8FS4 - chains A and I of the 11 polymer chains in the assembly; structure by electron microscopy, 2.94 A resolution.

Chain A:
Molecule: Checkpoint protein RAD24
Organism: Saccharomyces cerevisiae
Reference sequence: P32641 (RAD24_YEAST); residues 1-544 here = UniProt positions 1-544
Amino-acid sequence (544 residues; row label = number of the first residue in the row):
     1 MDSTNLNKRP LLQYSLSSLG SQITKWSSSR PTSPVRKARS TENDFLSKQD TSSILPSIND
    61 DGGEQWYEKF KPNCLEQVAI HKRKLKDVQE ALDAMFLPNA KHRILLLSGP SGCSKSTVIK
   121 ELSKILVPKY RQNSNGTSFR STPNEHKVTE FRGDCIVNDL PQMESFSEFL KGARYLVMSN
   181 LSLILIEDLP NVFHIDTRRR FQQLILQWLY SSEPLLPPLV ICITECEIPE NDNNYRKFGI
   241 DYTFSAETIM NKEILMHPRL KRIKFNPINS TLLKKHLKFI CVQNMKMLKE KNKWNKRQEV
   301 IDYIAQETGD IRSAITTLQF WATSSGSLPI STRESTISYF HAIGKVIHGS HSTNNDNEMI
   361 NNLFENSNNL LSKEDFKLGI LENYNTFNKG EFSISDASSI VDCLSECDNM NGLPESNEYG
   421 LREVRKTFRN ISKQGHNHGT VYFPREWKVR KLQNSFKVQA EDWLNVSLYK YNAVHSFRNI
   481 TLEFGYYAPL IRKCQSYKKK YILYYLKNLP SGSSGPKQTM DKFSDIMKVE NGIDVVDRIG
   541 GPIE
Disordered / not traced: 1-63, 132-146, 154-162, 499-532
Metal / ion sites: Mg2+: Ser116 (together with ATP-gamma-S)
Small-molecule neighbours: ATP-gamma-S (AGS; phosphothiophosphoric acid-adenylate ester): Tyr67, Phe70, Lys71, Pro72, Gln77, Val78, Ala79, Ser111, Gly112, Cys113, Ser114, Lys115, Ser116, Thr117, Glu187, Thr224, His276, Ile311, Arg312, Ile315
UniProt features mapped onto this chain:
  - binding site (ATP): Gly109 to Ser116
  - mutagenesis: Lys115 (K115E: Reduces NTP-binding and hydrolysis. Shows DNA damage sensitivity; K115R: No effect on NTP-binding and hydrolysis. Resistant to DNA damage)

Chain I:
Molecule: Template strand
Sequence (50 nucleotides; numbered 1 to 50; the number before each row is that of its first residue):
     1 CGGTATAGGC GATACGAATC TTTTTTTTTT CCGTATAGCC GTAGCGAGCC
Disordered / not traced: 1-10, 24-28, 35-37, 43-50

Interface between chain A and chain I:
Residue-residue contacts (27):
  His81(A) with DG16(I), phosphate contact
  Arg83(A) with DA17(I), hydrogen bond to the sugar
  Lys84(A) with DA18(I), salt bridge to the phosphate
  Met163(A) with DG33(I), hydrogen bond to the phosphate; DT34(I), hydrogen bond to the phosphate
  Asn191(A) with DC32(I), hydrogen bond to the phosphate
  His194(A) with DC32(I), hydrogen bond to the base; DG33(I), sugar contact
  Asp232(A) with DT30(I), phosphate contact
  Tyr235(A) with DT29(I), hydrogen bond to the sugar
  Glu247(A) with DT21(I), base contact; DT22(I), base contact
  Lys252(A) with DT22(I), salt bridge to the phosphate; DT23(I), phosphate contact
  Asn266(A) with DA17(I), phosphate contact; DA18(I), hydrogen bond to the phosphate
  Asn269(A) with DG16(I), phosphate contact; DA17(I), phosphate contact
  Ser270(A) with DG16(I), hydrogen bond to the phosphate
  Thr271(A) with DG16(I), phosphate contact
  Phe340(A) with DC20(I), stacking on the base; DT21(I), sugar contact
  Val441(A) with DC20(I), base contact
  Tyr442(A) with DC20(I), phosphate contact
  Phe443(A) with DT21(I), phosphate contact
  Trp447(A) with DT23(I), phosphate contact
  Arg450(A) with DT23(I), sugar contact
Other interface residues (no listed pair), chain A (22 interface residues in all): Gly239, Thr248
Other interface residues (no listed pair), chain I (14 interface residues in all): DC15, DC31

In short:
The interface between chain A and chain I involves 22 residues on one side and 14 on the other; the contacts
include 8 hydrogen bonds, 2 salt bridges and 1 aromatic stacking contact. Polar contacts include
His194(A)-DC32(I), Arg83(A)-DA17(I) and Tyr235(A)-DT29(I). Ligands of chain A: ATP-gamma-S.
Chain A is Checkpoint protein RAD24 (Saccharomyces cerevisiae) and chain I is Template strand; the structure,
Structure of S. cerevisiae Rad24-RFC loading the 9-1-1 clamp onto a 10-nt gapped DNA in step ..., was
determined by electron microscopy together with 8FS3, 8FS5, 8FS6, 8FS7 and 8FS8 from the same study.
